Entry 8FDL (X-ray diffraction, 1.75 A resolution); this record covers chains B and C of the 4 polymer chains in the assembly.

Chain B:
Protein: Hemoglobin subunit beta
From: Homo sapiens
UniProtKB: P68871 (HBB_HUMAN); residues 1-146 here correspond to UniProt positions 2-147 (UniProt number = residue number + 1)
Chain sequence (146 residues; numbered 1 to 146; the number before each row is that of its first residue):
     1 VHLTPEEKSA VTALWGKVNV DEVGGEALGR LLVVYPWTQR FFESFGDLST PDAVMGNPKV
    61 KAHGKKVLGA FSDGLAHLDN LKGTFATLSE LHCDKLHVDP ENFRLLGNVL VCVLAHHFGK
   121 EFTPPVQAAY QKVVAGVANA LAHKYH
Not modelled in the structure: 1-2
Modified / non-standard residues: Cys93 (3-sulfinoalanine; CSD)
Curated features (UniProtKB/Swiss-Prot):
  - binding site ((2R)-2,3-bisphosphoglycerate): Val1, His2, Lys82, His143
  - binding site (heme b): His63, His92
  - site: Glu7, Lys8 (Microbial infection: Cleavage), Gly25, Glu26 (Microbial infection: Cleavage), Gly29, Arg30 (Microbial infection: Cleavage), Tyr35, Pro36 (Microbial infection: Cleavage), Trp37, Thr38 (Microbial infection: Cleavage), Phe45, Gly46 (Microbial infection: Cleavage), Asp52, Ala53 (Microbial infection: Cleavage), Gly56, Asn57 (Microbial infection: Cleavage), Lys59 (Not glycated), Phe71, Ser72 (Microbial infection: Cleavage), Gly74, Leu75 (Microbial infection: Cleavage), Lys82 (Not glycated), Thr84, Phe85 (Microbial infection: Cleavage), His92, Cys93 (Microbial infection: Cleavage), Lys95 (Not glycated), Arg104, Leu105 (Microbial infection: Cleavage), Leu110, Val111 (Microbial infection: Cleavage), Gly119, Lys120 (Microbial infection: Cleavage), Phe122, Thr123 (Microbial infection: Cleavage), Ala128, Ala129 (Microbial infection: Cleavage) and 2 more in UniProt
  - modified residue: Val1 (N-acetylvaline), Ser9 (Phosphoserine), Thr12 (Phosphothreonine), Ser44 (Phosphoserine), Thr50 (Phosphothreonine), Lys59 (N6-acetyllysine), Lys82 (N6-acetyllysine), Thr87 (Phosphothreonine), Cys93 (S-nitrosocysteine), Lys144 (N6-acetyllysine)
  - glycosylation: Val1 (N-linked (Glc) (glycation) valine), Lys8 (N-linked (Glc) (glycation) lysine), Lys17 (N-linked (Glc) (glycation) lysine), Lys66 (N-linked (Glc) (glycation) lysine), Lys120 (N-linked (Glc) (glycation) lysine), Lys144 (N-linked (Glc) (glycation) lysine)
Metal / ion sites: heme Fe near His92 (its only coordinating residue here)
Residues lining bound ligands: heme (HEM): Leu31, Thr38, Phe41, Phe42, Phe45, His63, Lys66, Val67, Ala70, Phe71, Phe85, Leu88, Leu91, His92, Leu96, Val98, Asn102, Phe103, Leu106, Val137, Leu141
Reported in the primary citation:
  - post-translational modification sites: Cys93

Chain C:
Protein: Hemoglobin subunit alpha
From: Homo sapiens
Notes: fragment: Shr_HID2
UniProtKB: P69905 (HBA_HUMAN); residues 1-141 here correspond to UniProt positions 2-142 (UniProt number = residue number + 1)
Chain sequence (141 residues; row label = number of the first residue in the row):
     1 VLSPADKTNV KAAWGKVGAH AGEYGAEALE RMFLSFPTTK TYFPHFDLSH GSAQVKGHGK
    61 KVADALTNAV AHVDDMPNAL SALSDLHAHK LRVDPVNFKL LSHCLLVTLA AHLPAEFTPA
   121 VHASLDKFLA SVSTVLTSKY R
Curated features (UniProtKB/Swiss-Prot):
  - binding site (O2): His58
  - binding site (heme b): His87
  - site: Thr8, Asn9 (Microbial infection: Cleavage), Lys11 (Not glycated), Ala13, Trp14 (Microbial infection: Cleavage), Tyr24, Gly25 (Microbial infection: Cleavage), Leu29, Glu30 (Microbial infection: Cleavage), His45, Phe46 (Microbial infection: Cleavage), Asp47, Leu48 (Microbial infection: Cleavage), Ser52, Ala53 (Microbial infection: Cleavage), Val55, Lys56 (Microbial infection: Cleavage), Lys56 (Not glycated), Gly59, Lys60 (Microbial infection: Cleavage), Lys60 (Not glycated), Lys90 (Not glycated), Leu91, Arg92 (Microbial infection: Cleavage), Lys99 (Not glycated), Leu106, Val107 (Microbial infection: Cleavage), Thr108, Leu109 (Microbial infection: Cleavage), Val121, His122 (Microbial infection: Cleavage), Ser133, Thr134 (Microbial infection: Cleavage)
  - modified residue: Ser3 (Phosphoserine), Lys7 (N6-succinyllysine), Thr8 (Phosphothreonine), Lys11 (N6-succinyllysine), Lys16 (N6-acetyllysine), Tyr24 (Phosphotyrosine), Ser35 (Phosphoserine), Lys40 (N6-succinyllysine), Ser49 (Phosphoserine), Ser102 (Phosphoserine), Thr108 (Phosphothreonine), Ser124 (Phosphoserine), Ser131 (Phosphoserine), Thr134 (Phosphothreonine), Thr137 (Phosphothreonine), Ser138 (Phosphoserine)
  - glycosylation (N-linked (Glc) (glycation) lysine): Lys7, Lys16, Lys40, Lys61
Metal / ion sites: heme Fe near His87 (its only coordinating residue here)
Residues lining bound ligands:
  - heme (HEM): Met32, Thr39, Tyr42, Phe43, Phe46, His58, Lys61, Val62, Ala65, Leu66, Leu83, Leu86, His87, Leu91, Val93, Asn97, Phe98, Leu101, Leu105, Val132, Leu136
  - nitrosochloramphenicol (XQU): Val1, Leu2, Ser3, Pro4, Lys127

Interface between chain B and chain C:
Contacting residue pairs (27; chain B residue first):
  Val34(B) - Arg141(C)  hydrogen bond (backbone-side chain)
  Tyr35(B) - Arg141(C)
  Pro36(B) - Tyr140(C)
  Pro36(B) - Arg141(C)
  Trp37(B) - Arg92(C)
  Trp37(B) - Asp94(C)  hydrogen bond
  Trp37(B) - Pro95(C)
  Trp37(B) - Tyr140(C)  hydrophobic
  Trp37(B) - Arg141(C)
  Gln39(B) - Arg92(C)
  Arg40(B) - Tyr42(C)
  Arg40(B) - Leu91(C)  hydrogen bond (side chain-backbone)
  Arg40(B) - Arg92(C)  hydrogen bond (side chain-backbone)
  Glu43(B) - Arg92(C)  salt bridge
  His97(B) - Thr41(C)
  His97(B) - Pro44(C)
  Asp99(B) - Thr41(C)
  Asp99(B) - Tyr42(C)  hydrogen bond
  Asp99(B) - Asp94(C)
  Asp99(B) - Asn97(C)  hydrogen bond
  Pro100(B) - Thr38(C)
  Glu101(B) - Asp94(C)
  Glu101(B) - Val96(C)
  Leu105(B) - Asp94(C)
  Tyr145(B) - Thr41(C)
  His146(B) - Pro37(C)
  His146(B) - Lys40(C)  hydrogen bond (backbone-side chain)
Interface residues without a listed pair, chain B (16 interface residues in all): Cys93, Val98

In short:
16 residues of chain B face 14 of chain C across their interface, with 7 hydrogen bonds and 1 salt bridge.
Polar pairs include Glu43(B)-Arg92(C), Val34(B)-Arg141(C) and Trp37(B)-Asp94(C). Chain B binds heme. Chain C
binds heme and nitrosochloramphenicol. From the paper: a modification site at Cys93(B).
Chain B is Hemoglobin subunit beta and chain C is Hemoglobin subunit alpha, both from Homo sapiens; the
structure, Human Hemoglobin with Nitrosochloramphenicol, was determined by X-ray diffraction, deposited
together with 8FDJ, 8FDK, 8FDM and 8FDN.
